1YUK - chains A and B; structure by X-ray diffraction, 1.80 A resolution.

Chain A:
Protein: Integrin beta-2 A chain
Source organism: Homo sapiens
Notes: fragment: PSI domain
UniProtKB: P05107 (ITB2_HUMAN); residues 1-103 here correspond to UniProt positions 23-125 (UniProt number = residue number + 22)
Sequence (103 residues; numbered 1 to 103; the number before each row is that of its first residue):
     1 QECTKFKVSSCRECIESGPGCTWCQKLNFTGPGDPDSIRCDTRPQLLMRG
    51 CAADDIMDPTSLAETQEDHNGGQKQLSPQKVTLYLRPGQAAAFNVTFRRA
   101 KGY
Unresolved in the structure: 68-72, 100-103
Disulfides: C3-C21, C14-C40, C24-C51

Chain B:
Protein: Integrin beta-2 B chain
Source organism: Homo sapiens
Notes: fragment: I-EGF domain
UniProtKB: P05107 (ITB2_HUMAN); residues 343-460 here correspond to UniProt positions 365-482 (UniProt number = residue number + 22)
Sequence (120 residues; numbered 343 to 462; the number before each row is that of its first residue):
   343 SRVFLDHNALPDTLKVTYDSFCSNGVTHRNQPRGDCDGVQINVPITFQVK
   393 VTATECIQEQSFVIRALGFTDIVTVQVLPQCECRCRDQSRDRSLCHGKGF
   443 LECGICRCDTGYIGKNCEHH
Sequence notes: expression tag (461-462)
Disulfides: C364-C378, C398-C423, C427-C445, C437-C448, C450-C459

Chain A / chain B interface:
Disulfides between the chains: C11(A)-C425(B)
Residue-residue contacts - 93 pairs, chain A then chain B:
  S9(A) - I447(B)
  S9(A) - R449(B)  hydrogen bond (backbone-side chain)
  C11(A) - C425(B)  disulfide
  C11(A) - C445(B)  hydrophobic
  R12(A) - C398(B)
  R12(A) - C423(B)
  R12(A) - E424(B)  salt bridge
  I15(A) - C425(B)  hydrophobic
  E16(A) - C398(B)
  W23(A) - C445(B)  hydrogen bond (side chain-backbone)
  W23(A) - I447(B)  hydrophobic
  Q25(A) - C427(B)
  Q25(A) - R428(B)  hydrogen bond (side chain-backbone)
  Q25(A) - C445(B)
  Q25(A) - G446(B)
  L27(A) - L436(B)  hydrophobic
  L27(A) - L443(B)  hydrophobic
  N28(A) - N458(B)  hydrogen bond
  T30(A) - K457(B)  hydrogen bond (backbone-side chain)
  G31(A) - K457(B)
  P32(A) - K457(B)
  D36(A) - I447(B)
  R39(A) - G446(B)  hydrogen bond (side chain-backbone)
  R39(A) - I447(B)
  M57(A) - R426(B)
  M57(A) - C427(B)  hydrophobic
  P59(A) - E424(B)
  T60(A) - Q422(B)
  K74(A) - D413(B)
  Q75(A) - D413(B)  hydrogen bond (backbone-side chain)
  L76(A) - A408(B)
  L76(A) - D413(B)  hydrogen bond (backbone-side chain)
  P78(A) - V415(B)
  Q79(A) - I414(B)
  Q79(A) - V415(B)
  Q79(A) - T416(B)  hydrogen bond (backbone-backbone)
  K80(A) - T416(B)
  K80(A) - Q418(B)
  V81(A) - T416(B)  hydrogen bond (backbone-backbone)
  V81(A) - V417(B)
  V81(A) - Q418(B)  hydrogen bond (backbone-backbone)
  T82(A) - Q418(B)
  T82(A) - L420(B)
  L83(A) - V393(B)  hydrophobic
  L83(A) - V417(B)  hydrophobic
  L83(A) - Q418(B)  hydrogen bond (backbone-backbone)
  L83(A) - V419(B)
  L83(A) - L420(B)  hydrogen bond (backbone-backbone)
  Y84(A) - L420(B)
  Y84(A) - Q422(B)
  L85(A) - L356(B)  hydrophobic
  L85(A) - V393(B)
  L85(A) - A395(B)  hydrophobic
  L85(A) - I399(B)  hydrophobic
  L85(A) - V419(B)  hydrophobic
  L85(A) - L420(B)  hydrogen bond (backbone-backbone)
  L85(A) - P421(B)
  L85(A) - Q422(B)  hydrogen bond (backbone-backbone)
  R86(A) - Q422(B)
  P87(A) - A395(B)
  P87(A) - E397(B)
  P87(A) - C398(B)
  P87(A) - C423(B)
  G88(A) - T394(B)
  G88(A) - A395(B)  hydrogen bond (backbone-backbone)
  Q89(A) - T394(B)
  A90(A) - V393(B)
  A90(A) - T394(B)
  A91(A) - V391(B)
  A91(A) - K392(B)
  A91(A) - V393(B)  hydrogen bond (backbone-backbone)
  A92(A) - Q390(B)
  A92(A) - V391(B)
  F93(A) - F389(B)
  F93(A) - Q390(B)
  F93(A) - V391(B)  hydrogen bond (backbone-backbone)
  F93(A) - I406(B)  hydrophobic
  N94(A) - T388(B)
  N94(A) - F389(B)
  N94(A) - Q390(B)
  V95(A) - I387(B)
  V95(A) - T388(B)
  V95(A) - F389(B)  hydrogen bond (backbone-backbone)
  T96(A) - P386(B)
  T96(A) - I387(B)
  F97(A) - V345(B)  hydrophobic
  F97(A) - P386(B)
  F97(A) - I387(B)  hydrogen bond (backbone-backbone)
  F97(A) - F411(B)  hydrophobic
  R98(A) - N384(B)
  R98(A) - P386(B)
  R99(A) - N384(B)  hydrogen bond (backbone-backbone)
  R99(A) - F411(B)
Interface residues without a listed pair, chain A (45 interface residues in all): S10, C24, K26
Interface residues without a listed pair, chain B (49 interface residues in all): L347, V381, I383, V385, T396, R407

In short:
The interface between chain A and chain B involves 45 residues on one side and 49 on the other, with 1
disulfide bond, 21 hydrogen bonds and 1 salt bridge. Polar pairs include R12(A)-E424(B), S9(A)-R449(B) and
W23(A)-C445(B).
Here chain A is Integrin beta-2 A chain and chain B is Integrin beta-2 B chain, both from Homo sapiens. Entry
1YUK (The crystal structure of the PSI/Hybrid domain/ I-EGF1 segment from the human integrin beta2 at 1.8 ...)
was determined by X-ray diffraction.
